7VFX - chains B and S of the 6 polymer chains in the assembly; structure by electron microscopy, 2.80 A resolution.

== Chain B ==
Name: Guanine nucleotide-binding protein G(I)/G(S)/G(T) subunit beta-1
From: Homo sapiens
Reference sequence: P62873 (GBB1_HUMAN); residues 2-340 here = UniProt positions 2-340
Chain sequence (357 residues; numbered -16 to 340; the number before each row is that of its first residue; numbers below 1 keep their minus sign (His-16 is residue -16)):
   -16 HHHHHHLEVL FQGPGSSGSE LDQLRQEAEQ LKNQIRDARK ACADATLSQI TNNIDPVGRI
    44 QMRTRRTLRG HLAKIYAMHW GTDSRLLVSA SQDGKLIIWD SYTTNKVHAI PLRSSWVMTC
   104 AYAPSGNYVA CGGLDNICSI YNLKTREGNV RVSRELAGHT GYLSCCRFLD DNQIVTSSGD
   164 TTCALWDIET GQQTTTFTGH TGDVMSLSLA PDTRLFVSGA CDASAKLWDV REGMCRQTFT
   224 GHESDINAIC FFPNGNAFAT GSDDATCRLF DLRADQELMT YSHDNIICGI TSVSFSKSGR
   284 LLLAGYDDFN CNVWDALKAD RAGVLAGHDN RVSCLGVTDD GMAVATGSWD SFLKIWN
Not modelled in the structure: -16 to 4
Differences from the reference sequence: expression tag (-16 to 1)
UniProt features mapped onto this chain:
  - modified residue: Ser2 (N-acetylserine), His266 (Phosphohistidine)
  - natural variant: Leu30 (L30F: In MRD42; uncertain significance), Arg52 (R52G: In MRD42), Gly64 (G64V: In MRD42), Asp76 (D76E: In MRD42; D76G: In MRD42), Gly77 (G77S: In MRD42), Lys78 (K78R: In MRD42), Ile80 (I80N: In MRD42; I80T: In MRD42), His91 (H91R: In MRD42; uncertain significance), Ala92 (A92T: In MRD42), Pro94 (P94S: In MRD42), Leu95 (L95P: In MRD42), Arg96 (R96L: In MRD42), 5 further natural variant entries in UniProt

== Chain S ==
Name: scFv16
From: Mus musculus
Notes: antibody fragment or engineered binder
Chain sequence (269 residues; numbered 1 to 269; the number before each row is that of its first residue):
     1 DVQLVESGGG LVQPGGSRKL SCSASGFAFS SFGMHWVRQA PEKGLEWVAY ISSGSGTIYY
    61 ADTVKGRFTI SRDDPKNTLF LQMTSLRSED TAMYYCVRSI YYYGSSPFDF WGQGTTLTVS
   121 SGGGGSGGGG SGGGGSDIVM TQATSSVPVT PGESVSISCR SSKSLLHSNG NTYLYWFLQR
   181 PGQSPQLLIY RMSNLASGVP DRFSGSGSGT AFTLTISRLE AEDVGVYYCM QHLEYPLTFG
   241 AGTKLELKGS LEVLFQGPAA AHHHHHHHH
Not modelled in the structure: 1, 122-135, 248-269
Cystine bridges: Cys22-Cys96, Cys159-Cys229

== How chain B and chain S interact ==
Pairs across the interface (10; chain B residue first):
  Arg68(B) with Tyr103(S)
  Val90(B) with Tyr102(S), hydrophobic
  Arg129(B) with Val2(S); Arg98(S), hydrogen bond (backbone-side chain); Phe110(S)
  Glu130(B) with Gly26(S); Phe27(S); Ala28(S), hydrogen bond (backbone-backbone); Phe32(S)
  Gly131(B) with Phe32(S)
Interface residues without a listed pair, chain B (9 interface residues in all): Asp66, Leu69, His91, Asn132
Interface residues without a listed pair, chain S (10 interface residues in all): Ile100

== Summary ==
Chain B and chain S form an interface of 9 and 10 residues respectively; the contacts include 2 hydrogen
bonds. Polar contacts include Arg129(B)-Arg98(S) and Glu130(B)-Ala28(S).
Chain B is Guanine nucleotide-binding protein G(I)/G(S)/G(T) subunit beta-1 (Homo sapiens) and chain S is
scFv16 (Mus musculus); the structure, The structure of Formyl Peptide Receptor 1 in complex with Gi and
peptide agonist fMIFL, was determined by electron microscopy together with 7EUO from the same study.
